6HFB - chain A; structure by X-ray diffraction, 3.50 A resolution.

# Chain A
Molecule: Uncharacterized protein
From: Pyrococcus furiosus (strain ATCC 43587 / DSM 3638 / JCM 8422 / Vc1)
UniProtKB: Q8U2X0 (Q8U2X0_PYRFU); numbering as in UniProt (aligned over 1-461)
Amino-acid sequence (485 residues; each row starts with the number of its first residue):
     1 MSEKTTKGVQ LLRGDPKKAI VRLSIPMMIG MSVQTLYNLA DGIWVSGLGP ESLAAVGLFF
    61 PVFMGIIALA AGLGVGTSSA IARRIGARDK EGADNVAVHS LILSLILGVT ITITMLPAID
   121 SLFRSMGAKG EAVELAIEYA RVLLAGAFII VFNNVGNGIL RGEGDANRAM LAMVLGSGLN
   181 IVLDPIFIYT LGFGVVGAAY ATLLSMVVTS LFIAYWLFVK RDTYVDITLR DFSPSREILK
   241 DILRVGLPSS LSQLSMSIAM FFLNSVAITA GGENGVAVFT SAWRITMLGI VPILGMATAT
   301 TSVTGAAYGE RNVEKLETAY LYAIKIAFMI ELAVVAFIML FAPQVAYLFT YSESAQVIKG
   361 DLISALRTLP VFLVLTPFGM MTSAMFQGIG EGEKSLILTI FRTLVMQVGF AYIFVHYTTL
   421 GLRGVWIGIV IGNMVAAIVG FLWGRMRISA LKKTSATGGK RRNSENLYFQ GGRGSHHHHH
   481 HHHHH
Disordered / not traced: 1-3, 457-485
Construct notes: engineered mutation Thr-298 (Ala in Q8U2X0); expression tag (462-485)
Metal / ion sites: Cs+ site 1 near Asp-41 (its only coordinating residue here); Cs+ site 2: Arg-221, Thr-223, Asp-226

# In short
The Cs+ site 2 is built by Arg-221, Thr-223 and Asp-226.
Chain A is Uncharacterized protein (Pyrococcus furiosus (strain ATCC 43587 / DSM 3638 / JCM 8422 / Vc1)); the
structure, Outward-facing conformation of a multidrug resistance MATE family transporter of the MOP
superfamily, was determined by X-ray diffraction together with 6GWH, 6FHZ and 4MLB from the same study.
